PDB entry 8ZHF | electron microscopy, 5.26 A resolution (low resolution: residue-level contacts below are approximate; hydrogen-bond / salt-bridge calls are withheld) | chains A and B of the 18 polymer chains in the assembly

[Chain A (and B)]
Molecule: Spike glycoprotein, Fibritin, Expression Tag
Source organism: Severe acute respiratory syndrome coronavirus 2
Notes: chain B of this document is another copy of the same molecule, construct and numbering; everything in this record applies to it too
Reference sequence: chimeric construct of P0DTC2, A0A346FJN8: residues 11-1208 from P0DTC2 (SPIKE_SARS2) positions 11-1208 (same numbers); residues 1211-1237 from A0A346FJN8 positions 458-484 (UniProt number = residue number - 753)
Amino-acid sequence (1278 residues; each row starts with the number of its first residue):
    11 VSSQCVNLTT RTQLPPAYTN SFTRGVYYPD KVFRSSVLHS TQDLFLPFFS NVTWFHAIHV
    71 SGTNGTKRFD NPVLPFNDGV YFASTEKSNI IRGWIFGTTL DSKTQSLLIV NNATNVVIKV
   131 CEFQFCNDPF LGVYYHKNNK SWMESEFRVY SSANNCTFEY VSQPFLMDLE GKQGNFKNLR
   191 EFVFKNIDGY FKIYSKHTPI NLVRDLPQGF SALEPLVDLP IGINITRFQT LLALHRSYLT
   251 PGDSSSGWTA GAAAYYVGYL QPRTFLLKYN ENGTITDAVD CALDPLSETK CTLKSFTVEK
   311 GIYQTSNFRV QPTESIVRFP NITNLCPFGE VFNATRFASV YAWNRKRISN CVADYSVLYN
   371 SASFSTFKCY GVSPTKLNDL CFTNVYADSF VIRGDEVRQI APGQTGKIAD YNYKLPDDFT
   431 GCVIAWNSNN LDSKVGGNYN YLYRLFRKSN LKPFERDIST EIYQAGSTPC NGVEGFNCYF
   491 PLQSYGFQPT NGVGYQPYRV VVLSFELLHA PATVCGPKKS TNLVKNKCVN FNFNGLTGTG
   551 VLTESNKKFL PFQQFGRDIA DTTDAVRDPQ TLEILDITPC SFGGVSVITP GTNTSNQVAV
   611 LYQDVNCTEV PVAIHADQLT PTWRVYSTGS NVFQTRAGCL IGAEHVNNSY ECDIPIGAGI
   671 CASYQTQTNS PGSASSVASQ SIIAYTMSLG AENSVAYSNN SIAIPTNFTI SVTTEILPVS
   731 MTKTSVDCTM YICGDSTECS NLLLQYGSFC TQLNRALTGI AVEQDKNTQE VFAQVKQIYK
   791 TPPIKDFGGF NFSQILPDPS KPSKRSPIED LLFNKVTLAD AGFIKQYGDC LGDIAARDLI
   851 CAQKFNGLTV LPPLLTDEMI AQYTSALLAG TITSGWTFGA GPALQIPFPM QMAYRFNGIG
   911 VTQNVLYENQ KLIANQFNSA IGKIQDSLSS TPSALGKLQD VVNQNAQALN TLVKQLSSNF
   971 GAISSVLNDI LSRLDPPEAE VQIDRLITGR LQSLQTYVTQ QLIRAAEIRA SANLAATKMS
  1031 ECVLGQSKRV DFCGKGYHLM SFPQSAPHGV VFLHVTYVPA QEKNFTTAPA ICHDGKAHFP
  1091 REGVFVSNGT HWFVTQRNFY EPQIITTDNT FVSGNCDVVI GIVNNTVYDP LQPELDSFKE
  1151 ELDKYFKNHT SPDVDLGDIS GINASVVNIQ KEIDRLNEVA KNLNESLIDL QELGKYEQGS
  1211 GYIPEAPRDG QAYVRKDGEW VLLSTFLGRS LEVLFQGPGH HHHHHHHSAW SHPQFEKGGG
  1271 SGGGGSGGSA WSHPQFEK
Not modelled in the structure: 11-13, 71-75, 618-640, 677-688, 828-851, 941-943, 1147-1288 (chain B: 11-13, 71-75, 471-491, 618-640, 677-688, 828-851, 941-943, 1147-1288)
Disulfide bonds: C15-C136, C131-C166, C291-C301, C336-C361, C379-C432, C391-C525, C480-C488, C538-C590, C617-C649, C662-C671, C738-C760, C743-C749, C1032-C1043, C1082-C1126
Glycans and other covalent adducts: N-acetylglucosamine (NAG) linked to N61, N122, N165, N234, N282, N331, N343, N616, N657, N709, N717, N801, N1074, N1098, N1134
Differences from the reference sequence: conflict G682 (Arg in P0DTC2), S683 (Arg in P0DTC2), S685 (Arg in P0DTC2), P817 (Phe in P0DTC2), P892 (Ala in P0DTC2), P899 (Ala in P0DTC2), P942 (Ala in P0DTC2); variant P986 (Lys in P0DTC2), P987 (Val in P0DTC2); linker (1209-1210)
Curated features (UniProtKB/Swiss-Prot):
  - region: N280 to C301 (Putative superantigen), R403 to D405 (Integrin-binding motif), N448 to F456 (Immunodominant HLA epitope recognized by the CD8+), P681, A684 (Putative superantigen), S816 to Y837 (Fusion peptide 1), K835 to F855 (Fusion peptide 2), D1163 to E1202 (Heptad repeat 2)
  - site: R815, S816 (Cleavage)
  - glycosylation: N17 (N-linked (GlcNAc...) (complex) asparagine), N61 (N-linked (GlcNAc...) (hybrid) asparagine), N74 (N-linked (GlcNAc...) (complex) asparagine), N122 (N-linked (GlcNAc...) (hybrid) asparagine), N149 (N-linked (GlcNAc...) (complex) asparagine), N165 (N-linked (GlcNAc...) (complex) asparagine), N234 (N-linked (GlcNAc...) (high mannose) asparagine), N282 (N-linked (GlcNAc...) (complex) asparagine), T323 (O-linked (GalNAc) threonine), S325 (O-linked (HexNAc...) serine), N331 (N-linked (GlcNAc...) (complex) asparagine), N343 (N-linked (GlcNAc...) (complex) asparagine), N603 (N-linked (GlcNAc...) (hybrid) asparagine), N616 (N-linked (GlcNAc...) (complex) asparagine), N657 (N-linked (GlcNAc...) (complex) asparagine), T676 (O-linked (GlcNAc...) threonine), T678 (O-linked (GlcNAc...) threonine), N709 (N-linked (GlcNAc...) (high mannose) asparagine), N717 (N-linked (GlcNAc...) (hybrid) asparagine), N801 (N-linked (GlcNAc...) (hybrid) asparagine) and 6 more in UniProt
Reported in the primary citation:
  - mutagenesis - S371L, S373P, S375F: decreased binding to R1-26
  - mutagenesis - S371L/S375F, S371L/S373P, S373P/S375F: abolished binding to R1-26

[Interface between chain A and chain B]
Pairs across the interface (120):
  N317(A) - T739(B)
  R319(A) - T739(B)
  R319(A) - M740(B)
  F559(A) - F43(B)
  L560(A) - Y38(B)
  L560(A) - N282(B)
  L560(A) - G283(B)
  F562(A) - Y38(B)
  F562(A) - K41(B)
  F562(A) - E224(B)
  F562(A) - P225(B)
  Q563(A) - K41(B)
  Q563(A) - V42(B)
  Q563(A) - F43(B)
  Q564(A) - K41(B)
  F565(A) - K41(B)
  F565(A) - V42(B)
  F565(A) - F43(B)
  G566(A) - V42(B)
  G566(A) - F43(B)
  R567(A) - V42(B)
  R567(A) - F43(B)
  D568(A) - F855(B)
  I569(A) - V47(B)
  A570(A) - F855(B)
  A570(A) - V963(B)
  A570(A) - K964(B)
  D571(A) - K964(B)
  F592(A) - K854(B)
  F592(A) - F855(B)
  F592(A) - T859(B)
  D614(A) - K854(B)
  D614(A) - T859(B)
  A647(A) - P862(B)
  E661(A) - K786(B)
  P665(A) - L864(B)
  G667(A) - P863(B)
  G667(A) - L864(B)
  A668(A) - P863(B)
  A668(A) - L864(B)
  G669(A) - L864(B)
  G669(A) - M869(B)
  M697(A) - L864(B)
  L699(A) - K786(B)
  L699(A) - I788(B)
  L699(A) - M869(B)
  L699(A) - Q872(B)
  L699(A) - Y873(B)
  G700(A) - K786(B)
  A701(A) - K786(B)
  A701(A) - Q787(B)
  A701(A) - I788(B)
  E702(A) - K790(B)
  N703(A) - I788(B)
  N703(A) - Y789(B)
  N703(A) - K790(B)
  S704(A) - K790(B)
  V705(A) - T883(B)
  V705(A) - Q895(B)
  A706(A) - Q895(B)
  Y707(A) - P792(B)
  Y707(A) - F797(B)
  Y707(A) - T883(B)
  Y707(A) - I896(B)
  Y707(A) - P897(B)
  Y707(A) - F898(B)
  S708(A) - P897(B)
  N709(A) - P897(B)
  S711(A) - Q895(B)
  S711(A) - P897(B)
  I712(A) - Q895(B)
  I712(A) - I896(B)
  A713(A) - L894(B)
  A713(A) - Q895(B)
  P715(A) - L894(B)
  Q957(A) - R765(B)
  T961(A) - Q762(B)
  Q965(A) - S758(B)
  Q965(A) - F759(B)
  S968(A) - Q755(B)
  N969(A) - Q755(B)
  F970(A) - Q755(B)
  F970(A) - Y756(B)
  F970(A) - F759(B)
  G971(A) - Q755(B)
  Q1002(A) - F759(B)
  S1003(A) - F759(B)
  T1006(A) - Q1005(B)
  I1013(A) - L1012(B)
  K1038(A) - K1038(B)
  R1039(A) - E1031(B)
  R1039(A) - R1039(B)
  V1040(A) - S1030(B)
  V1040(A) - E1031(B)
  V1040(A) - L1034(B)
  D1041(A) - S1030(B)
  D1041(A) - L1034(B)
  K1045(A) - G889(B)
  G1046(A) - A890(B)
  Y1047(A) - W886(B)
  Y1047(A) - A890(B)
  V1068(A) - A890(B)
  V1068(A) - G891(B)
  V1068(A) - P892(B)
  P1069(A) - A890(B)
  P1069(A) - P892(B)
  E1072(A) - P892(B)
  E1072(A) - L894(B)
  P1079(A) - Y917(B)
  F1089(A) - Q913(B)
  P1090(A) - Q913(B)
  V1094(A) - Y904(B)
  R1107(A) - Y904(B)
  F1121(A) - N914(B)
  S1123(A) - N914(B)
  V1128(A) - Y917(B)
  V1128(A) - E918(B)
  V1129(A) - Y917(B)
  I1130(A) - K921(B)
  L1141(A) - L1141(B)
Interface residues without a listed pair, chain A (84 interface residues in all): Q321, K558, T572, P589, Q613, I666, I670, C671, N710, I714, G999, Q1010, Y1067, T1077
Interface residues without a listed pair, chain B (79 interface residues in all): D40, R44, T284, D737, D745, L754, D796, G857, L858, L861, I882, T887, F888, M900, N907, T912, I1013, G1035, E1111

[Summary]
The interface between chain A and chain B involves 84 residues on one side and 79 on the other. From the
paper: S371L, S373P and S375F of chain A reduce binding to R1-26; S371L/S375F, S371L/S373P and S373P/S375F of
chain A abolish binding to R1-26.
Both chains are Spike glycoprotein, Fibritin, Expression Tag (Severe acute respiratory syndrome coronavirus
2). Entry 8ZHF (SARS-CoV-2 spike trimer (6P) in complex with R1-26 Fab, head-to-head aggregate) was determined
by electron microscopy, deposited together with 8ZHD and 8ZHE.
